Entry 8SZH (electron microscopy, 3.10 A resolution); this record covers chains C and D of the 5 polymer chains in the assembly.

== Chain C ==
Protein: Guanine nucleotide-binding protein G(i) subunit alpha-3
Source organism: Homo sapiens
Reference sequence: P08754 (GNAI3_HUMAN); numbering as in UniProt (aligned over 1-354)
Amino-acid sequence (354 residues; row label = number of the first residue in the row):
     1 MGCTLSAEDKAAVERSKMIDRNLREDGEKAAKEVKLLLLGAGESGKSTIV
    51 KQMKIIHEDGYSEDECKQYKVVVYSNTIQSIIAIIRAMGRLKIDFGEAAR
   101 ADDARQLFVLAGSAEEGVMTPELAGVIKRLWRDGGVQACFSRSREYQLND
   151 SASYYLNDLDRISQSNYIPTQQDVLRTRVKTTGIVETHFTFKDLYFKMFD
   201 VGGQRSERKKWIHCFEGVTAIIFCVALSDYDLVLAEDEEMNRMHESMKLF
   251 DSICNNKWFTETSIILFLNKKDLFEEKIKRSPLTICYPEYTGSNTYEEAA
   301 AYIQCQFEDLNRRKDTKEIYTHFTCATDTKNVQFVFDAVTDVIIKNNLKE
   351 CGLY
Disordered / not traced: 1-6, 55-179
Curated features (UniProtKB/Swiss-Prot):
  - region: Lys35 to Thr48 (G1 motif), Asp173 to Thr181 (G2 motif), Phe196 to Arg205 (G3 motif), Ile265 to Asp272 (G4 motif), Thr324 to Thr329 (G5 motif)
  - binding site (GTP): Gly42, Glu43, Ser44, Gly45, Lys46, Ser47, Thr48, Asp150, Ser151, Leu175, Arg176, Thr177, Arg178, Val179, Lys180, Thr181, Val201, Gly203, Asn269, Lys270 and 5 more in UniProt
  - binding site (GDP): Glu43, Ser44, Gly45, Lys46, Ser47, Thr48, Ser151, Leu175, Arg176, Thr177, Arg178, Asn269, Lys270, Asp272, Cys325, Ala326
  - binding site (Mg(2+)): Ser47, Thr181
  - modified residue: Arg178 (ADP-ribosylarginine), Gln204 (Deamidated glutamine), Cys351 (ADP-ribosylcysteine)
  - lipidation: Gly2 (N-myristoyl glycine), Cys3 (S-palmitoyl cysteine)

== Chain D ==
Protein: Guanine nucleotide-binding protein G(I)/G(S)/G(T) subunit beta-1
Source organism: Homo sapiens
Reference sequence: P62873 (GBB1_HUMAN); numbering as in UniProt (aligned over 2-340)
Amino-acid sequence (343 residues; numbered -2 to 340; the number before each row is that of its first residue; numbers below 1 keep their minus sign (Gly-2 is residue -2)):
    -2 GSSGSELDQLRQEAEQLKNQIRDARKACADATLSQITNNIDPVGRIQMRT
    48 RRTLRGHLAKIYAMHWGTDSRLLVSASQDGKLIIWDSYTTNKVHAIPLRS
    98 SWVMTCAYAPSGNYVACGGLDNICSIYNLKTREGNVRVSRELAGHTGYLS
   148 CCRFLDDNQIVTSSGDTTCALWDIETGQQTTTFTGHTGDVMSLSLAPDTR
   198 LFVSGACDASAKLWDVREGMCRQTFTGHESDINAICFFPNGNAFATGSDD
   248 ATCRLFDLRADQELMTYSHDNIICGITSVSFSKSGRLLLAGYDDFNCNVW
   298 DALKADRAGVLAGHDNRVSCLGVTDDGMAVATGSWDSFLKIWN
Disordered / not traced: -2 to 2
Differences from the reference sequence: expression tag (-2 to 1)
Curated features (UniProtKB/Swiss-Prot):
  - modified residue: Ser2 (N-acetylserine), His266 (Phosphohistidine)

== How chain C and chain D interact ==
Pairs across the interface (41):
  Arg15(C) with Val90(D), hydrogen bond (side chain-backbone); His91(D)
  Ser16(C) with Asn88(D); Lys89(D)
  Ile19(C) with Lys89(D); Val90(D)
  Asp20(C) with Lys89(D), salt bridge
  Leu23(C) with Gly53(D); Leu55(D); Ile80(D), hydrophobic
  Asp26(C) with Lys78(D), salt bridge
  Gly27(C) with Leu55(D)
  Thr181(C) with Asp118(D)
  Thr182(C) with Asp118(D)
  Gly183(C) with Leu117(D)
  Ile184(C) with Trp99(D); Leu117(D), hydrophobic
  Glu186(C) with Trp99(D), hydrogen bond
  Phe199(C) with Trp99(D), hydrophobic
  Gln204(C) with Leu117(D); Gly144(D); Tyr145(D)
  Ser206(C) with Tyr145(D)
  Glu207(C) with Asp186(D)
  Lys209(C) with Asp228(D), salt bridge
  Lys210(C) with Met101(D); Tyr145(D); Cys204(D); Asp228(D), salt bridge
  Trp211(C) with Met101(D), hydrophobic; Leu117(D), hydrophobic; Tyr145(D)
  His213(C) with Lys57(D), hydrogen bond (backbone-side chain); Tyr59(D)
  Cys214(C) with Tyr59(D); Gln75(D), hydrogen bond (backbone-side chain); Trp99(D); Met101(D), hydrophobic
  Glu216(C) with Lys57(D), salt bridge
  Trp258(C) with Arg314(D); Trp332(D), hydrophobic
Interface residues without a listed pair, chain C (28 interface residues in all): Ala12, Val13, Lys180, Val201, Phe215
Interface residues without a listed pair, chain D (31 interface residues in all): Ala92, Ser97, Asn119, Ile120, Ala140, Thr143, Gly162, Met188, Asp246

== Summary ==
The interface between chain C and chain D involves 28 residues on one side and 31 on the other; the contacts
include 4 hydrogen bonds and 5 salt bridges. Polar contacts include Asp20(C)-Lys89(D), Asp26(C)-Lys78(D) and
Lys209(C)-Asp228(D).
Here chain C is Guanine nucleotide-binding protein G(i) subunit alpha-3 and chain D is Guanine
nucleotide-binding protein G(I)/G(S)/G(T) subunit beta-1, both from Homo sapiens. Entry 8SZH (Cryo-EM
structure of cinacalcet-bound human calcium-sensing receptor CaSR-Gi complex in lipid nanodiscs) was
determined by electron microscopy, deposited together with 8SZF, 8SZG and 8SZI.
